Entry 2DYP (X-ray diffraction, 2.50 A resolution); this record covers chains A and C of the 4 polymer chains in the assembly.

# Chain A
Protein: HLA class I histocompatibility antigen, alpha chain G
Source organism: Homo sapiens
Notes: fragment: residues in data base 25-300
Reference sequence: P17693 (HLAG_HUMAN); residues 1-276 here correspond to UniProt positions 25-300 (UniProt number = residue number + 24)
Chain sequence (277 residues; each row starts with the number of its first residue; numbering starts at 0):
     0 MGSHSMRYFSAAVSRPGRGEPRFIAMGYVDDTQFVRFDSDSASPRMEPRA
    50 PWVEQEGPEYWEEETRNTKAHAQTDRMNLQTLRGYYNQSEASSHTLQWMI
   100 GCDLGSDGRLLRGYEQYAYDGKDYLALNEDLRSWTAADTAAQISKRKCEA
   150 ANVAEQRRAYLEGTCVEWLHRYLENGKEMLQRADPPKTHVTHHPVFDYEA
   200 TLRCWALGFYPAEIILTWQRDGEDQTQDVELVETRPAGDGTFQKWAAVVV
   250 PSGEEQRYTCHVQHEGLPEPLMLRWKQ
Unresolved in the structure: 0-1
Sequence notes: initiating methionine (0); engineered mutation S42 (Cys66 in P17693)
UniProt features mapped onto this chain:
  - region: K275, Q276 (Connecting peptide)
  - binding site (a peptide antigen): Y7, H70, N77, Y84, S143, K146, Q155, R156, Y159, Y171
  - glycosylation: N86 (N-linked (GlcNAc...) asparagine)
Disulfides: C101-C164, C203-C259

# Chain C
Protein: 9 Mer Peptide From Histone H2A.x
Reference sequence: P16104 (H2AX_HUMAN); residues 1-9 here correspond to UniProt positions 78-86 (UniProt number = residue number + 77)
Chain sequence (9 residues; each row starts with the number of its first residue):
     1 RIIPRHLQL

# Chain A / chain C interface
Pairs across the interface (46; chain A residue first):
  Y7(A) with R1(C), hydrogen bond (side chain-backbone); I2(C), hydrogen bond (side chain-backbone)
  S9(A) with H6(C), hydrogen bond
  Y59(A) with R1(C)
  E62(A) with R1(C), salt bridge
  E63(A) with R1(C); I2(C), hydrogen bond (side chain-backbone)
  N66(A) with P4(C); R5(C), hydrogen bond
  A69(A) with R5(C)
  H70(A) with I2(C); I3(C), hydrogen bond (side chain-backbone); P4(C), hydrogen bond (side chain-backbone); R5(C); H6(C), hydrogen bond
  T73(A) with H6(C); L7(C)
  D74(A) with H6(C), salt bridge
  N77(A) with L7(C), hydrogen bond (side chain-backbone); Q8(C); L9(C), hydrogen bond (side chain-backbone)
  T80(A) with L9(C)
  Y84(A) with L9(C), hydrogen bond (side chain-backbone)
  W97(A) with I3(C), hydrophobic; H6(C)
  I99(A) with I3(C), hydrophobic
  Y116(A) with H6(C); L7(C); L9(C), hydrophobic
  Y123(A) with L9(C), hydrophobic
  W133(A) with L7(C), hydrophobic
  S143(A) with L9(C), hydrogen bond (side chain-backbone)
  K146(A) with Q8(C); L9(C), hydrogen bond (side chain-backbone)
  C147(A) with L7(C), hydrophobic
  V152(A) with L7(C), hydrophobic
  R156(A) with I3(C); R5(C), hydrogen bond (side chain-backbone); H6(C); L7(C)
  Y159(A) with R1(C), hydrogen bond (side chain-backbone); I2(C); I3(C), hydrogen bond (side chain-backbone)
  T163(A) with R1(C)
  W167(A) with R1(C)
  Y171(A) with R1(C), hydrogen bond (side chain-backbone)
Also at the interface, not in a pair above, chain A (35 interface residues in all): M5, F22, M45, T67, L81, L95, E114, L124

# Summary
35 residues of chain A face 9 of chain C across their interface, with 17 hydrogen bonds and 2 salt bridges.
Polar contacts include E62(A)-R1(C), D74(A)-H6(C) and Y7(A)-R1(C). From UniProt: 10 peptide antigen-binding
residues on chain A.
Here chain A is HLA class I histocompatibility antigen, alpha chain G (Homo sapiens) and chain C is 9 Mer
Peptide From Histone H2A.x. Entry 2DYP (Crystal Structure of LILRB2(LIR2/ILT4/CD85d) complexed with HLA-G) was
determined by X-ray diffraction.
